PDB entry 8VSD | electron microscopy, 3.20 A resolution | chains B and E of the 5 polymer chains in the assembly

Chain B:
Name: Integrin beta-8
Organism: Homo sapiens
Reference sequence: P26012 (ITB8_HUMAN); residues 72-425 here correspond to UniProt positions 114-467 (UniProt number = residue number + 42)
Sequence (354 residues; each row starts with the number of its first residue):
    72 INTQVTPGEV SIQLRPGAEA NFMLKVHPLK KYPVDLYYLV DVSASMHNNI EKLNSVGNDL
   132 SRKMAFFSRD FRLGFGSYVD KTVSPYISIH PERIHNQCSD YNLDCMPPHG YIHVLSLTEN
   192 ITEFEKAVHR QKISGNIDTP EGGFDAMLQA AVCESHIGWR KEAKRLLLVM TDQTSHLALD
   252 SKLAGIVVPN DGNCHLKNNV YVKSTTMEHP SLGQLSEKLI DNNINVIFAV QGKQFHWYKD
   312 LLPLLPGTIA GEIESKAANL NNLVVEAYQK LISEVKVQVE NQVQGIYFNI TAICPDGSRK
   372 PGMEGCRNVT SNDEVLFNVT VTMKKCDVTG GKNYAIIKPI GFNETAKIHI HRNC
Disordered / not traced: 399-403
Disulfide bonds: Cys169-Cys176, Cys224-Cys265, Cys365-Cys377, Cys397-Cys425
Covalently attached groups: N-acetylglucosamine (NAG) linked to Asn191, Asn360, Asn379, Asn389, Asn414
Bound ions: Mg2+: Ser116, Glu212 (shared with Asp217(E) of chain E); Ca2+: Asp151, Asp209, Pro211

Chain E:
Name: Transforming growth factor beta-1 proprotein
Organism: Homo sapiens
Sequence (361 residues; each row starts with the number of its first residue):
     1 LSTCKTIDME LVKRKRIEAI RGQILSKLRL ASPPSQGEVP PGPLPEAVLA LYNSTRDRVA
    61 GESAEPEPEP EADYYAKEVT RVLMVETHNE IYDKFKQSTH SIYMFFNTSE LREAVPEPVL
   121 LSRAELRLLR LKLKVEQHVE LYQKYSNNSW RYLSNRLLAP SDSPEWLSFD VTGVVRQWLS
   181 RGGEIEGFRL SAHCSCDSRD NTLQVDINGF TTGRRGDLAT IHGMNRPFLL LMATPLERAQ
   241 HLQSSRHRRA LDTNYCFSST EKNCCVRQLY IDFRKDLGWK WIHEPKGYHA NFCLGPCPYI
   301 WSLDTQYSKV LALYNQHNPG ASAAPCCVPQ ALEPLPIVYY VGRKPKVEQL SNMIVRSCKC
   361 S
Disordered / not traced: 1-2, 62-72, 133, 241-261, 302-309
Disulfide bonds: Cys264-Cys327, Cys293-Cys358, Cys297-Cys360
Bound ions: Mg2+: Asp217 (shared with Ser116(B), Glu212(B) of chain B)

Chain B / chain E interface:
Pairs across the interface - 23 pairs, chain B then chain E:
  Ser114(B) - Asp217(E)  hydrogen bond
  Ala115(B) - Asp217(E)
  Ala115(B) - Thr220(E)
  Ala115(B) - Ile221(E)  hydrophobic
  Ser116(B) - Asp217(E)  hydrogen bond (backbone-side chain)
  Ser116(B) - Thr220(E)
  Asp171(B) - Asn208(E)
  Tyr172(B) - Asn208(E)
  Tyr172(B) - Arg214(E)  hydrogen bond
  Tyr172(B) - Ile221(E)  hydrophobic
  Tyr172(B) - His222(E)  hydrogen bond
  Tyr172(B) - Asn225(E)  hydrogen bond (backbone-side chain)
  Asn173(B) - Pro164(E)
  Asn173(B) - Asn225(E)
  Leu174(B) - Met224(E)  hydrophobic
  Gly206(B) - Asp217(E)
  Asn207(B) - Asp217(E)  hydrogen bond (backbone-side chain)
  Asn207(B) - Leu218(E)
  Ile208(B) - Gly216(E)
  Ile208(B) - Asp217(E)  hydrogen bond (backbone-backbone)
  Asp209(B) - Asp217(E)
  Thr210(B) - Gly216(E)
  Glu212(B) - Asp217(E)
Other interface residues (no listed pair), chain B (15 interface residues in all): His118, Ile204
Other interface residues (no listed pair), chain E (13 interface residues in all): Leu131, Thr211

Summary:
The interface between chain B and chain E involves 15 residues on one side and 13 on the other; the contacts
include 7 hydrogen bonds. Polar contacts include Ser114(B)-Asp217(E), Ser116(B)-Asp217(E) and
Tyr172(B)-Arg214(E). N-acetylglucosamine is covalently linked to Asn191(B), Asn360(B), Asn379(B), Asn389(B)
and Asn414(B).
Here chain B is Integrin beta-8 and chain E is Transforming growth factor beta-1 proprotein, both from Homo
sapiens. Entry 8VSD (avb8/L-TGF-b1/GARP) was determined by electron microscopy (same publication as 8VS6, 8VSB
and 8VSC).
